3QET - chains A and P of the 3 polymer chains in the assembly; structure by X-ray diffraction, 2.08 A resolution.

== Chain A ==
Name: DNA polymerase
Source organism: Enterobacteria phage RB69
Notes: EC 2.7.7.7
Reference sequence: Q38087 (DPOL_BPR69); numbering as in UniProt (aligned over 1-903)
Sequence (903 residues; each row starts with the number of its first residue):
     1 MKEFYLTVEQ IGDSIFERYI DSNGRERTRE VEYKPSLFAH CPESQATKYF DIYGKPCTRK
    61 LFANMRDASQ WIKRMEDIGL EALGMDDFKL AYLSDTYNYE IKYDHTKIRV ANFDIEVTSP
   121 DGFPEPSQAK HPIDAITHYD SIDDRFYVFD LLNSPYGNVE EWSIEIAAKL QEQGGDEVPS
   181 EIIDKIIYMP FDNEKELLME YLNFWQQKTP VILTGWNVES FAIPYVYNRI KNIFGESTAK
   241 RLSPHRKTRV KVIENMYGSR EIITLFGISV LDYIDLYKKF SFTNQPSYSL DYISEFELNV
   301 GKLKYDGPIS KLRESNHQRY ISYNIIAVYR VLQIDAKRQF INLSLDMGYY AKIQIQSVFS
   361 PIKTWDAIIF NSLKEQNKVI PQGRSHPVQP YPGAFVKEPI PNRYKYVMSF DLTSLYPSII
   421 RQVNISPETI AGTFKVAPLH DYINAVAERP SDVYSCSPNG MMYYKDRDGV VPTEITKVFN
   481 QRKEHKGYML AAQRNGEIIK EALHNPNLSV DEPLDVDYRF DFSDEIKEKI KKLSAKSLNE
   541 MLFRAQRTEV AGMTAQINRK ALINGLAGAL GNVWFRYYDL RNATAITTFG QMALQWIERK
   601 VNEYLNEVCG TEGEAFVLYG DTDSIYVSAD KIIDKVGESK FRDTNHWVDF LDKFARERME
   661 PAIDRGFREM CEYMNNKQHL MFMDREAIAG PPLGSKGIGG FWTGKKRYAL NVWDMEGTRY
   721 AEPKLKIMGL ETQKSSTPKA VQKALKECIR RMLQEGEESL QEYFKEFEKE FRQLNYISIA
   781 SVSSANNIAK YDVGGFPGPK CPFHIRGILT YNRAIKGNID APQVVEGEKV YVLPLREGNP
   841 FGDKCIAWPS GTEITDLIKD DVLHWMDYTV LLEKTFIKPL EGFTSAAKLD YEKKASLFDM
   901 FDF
Differences from the reference sequence: engineered mutation Ala222 (Asp in Q38087), Ala327 (Asp in Q38087), Ala561 (Leu in Q38087), Gly565 (Ser in Q38087), Ala567 (Tyr in Q38087)
Bound ions: Ca2+ site 1 near Glu116 (its only coordinating residue here); Ca2+ site 2: Asp411, Leu412, Asp623 (together with dTTP); Ca2+ site 3: Asp411, Asp623 (together with dTTP); Ca2+ site 4: Asn505, Asn507, Lys531; Ca2+ site 5 near Glu716 (its only coordinating residue here); Ca2+ site 6: Leu857, Asp861
Residues lining bound ligands: dTTP (TTP): Asp411, Leu412, Thr413, Ser414, Leu415, Tyr416, Pro417, Arg482, Lys486, Lys560, Asn564, Thr622, Asp623
UniProt features mapped onto this chain:
  - region: Thr248 to Thr264 (Beta hairpin), Lys705 to Tyr708 (Binding of DNA in B-conformation), Leu897 to Phe903 (Interaction with the polymerase clamp)
  - binding site (Mg(2+)): Asp114, Glu116, Asp411, Leu412, Asp623
  - binding site (substrate): Ser414 to Tyr416, Arg482, Lys560
  - site: Asp621 (Optimization of metal coordination by the polymerase active site), Lys706 (Optimization of metal coordination by the polymerase active site), Asp714 (Essential for viral replication)
  - mutagenesis: Leu415 (L415A/G: Decreases base selectivity by several hundred fold; L415G/F: Increased misinsertion, increased mismatch extension and inefficient proofreading; L415M: No effect on base selectivity), Asp621 (D621A: Drastic decrease in the efficiency of incorporation of dGMP), Lys706 (K706A: Almost complete loss of polymerase activity), Asp714 (D714A: Complete loss of viral replication)

== Chain P ==
Molecule: 13-nt DNA strand
Sequence (13 nucleotides; row label = number of the first residue in the row):
   103 GCGGACTGCT TAC
Modified positions: DOC (2',3'-dideoxycytidine-5'-monophosphate) at position 115

== Chain A / chain P interface ==
Residue-residue contacts - 21 pairs, chain A then chain P:
  Asn284(A) with DT113(P), hydrogen bond to the phosphate
  Asp621(A) with DOC_115(P), sugar contact
  Thr622(A) with DOC_115(P), sugar contact
  Lys706(A) with DA114(P), hydrogen bond to the base
  Tyr708(A) with DOC_115(P), hydrogen bond to the phosphate
  Met728(A) with DA114(P), phosphate contact; DOC_115(P), phosphate contact
  Gly729(A) with DT113(P), phosphate contact; DA114(P), hydrogen bond to the phosphate
  Gln733(A) with DT113(P), phosphate contact; DA114(P), phosphate contact
  Lys734(A) with DT113(P), sugar contact
  Ser735(A) with DT113(P), hydrogen bond to the phosphate
  Ser783(A) with DC111(P), phosphate contact; DT112(P), phosphate contact
  Ser784(A) with DC111(P), phosphate contact; DT112(P), hydrogen bond to the phosphate
  Asn786(A) with DC111(P), hydrogen bond to the phosphate
  Lys790(A) with DG110(P), salt bridge to the phosphate
  Tyr791(A) with DG110(P), hydrogen bond to the phosphate
  His804(A) with DC111(P), salt bridge to the phosphate
Also at the interface, not in a pair above, chain A (23 interface residues in all): Asp623, Tyr626, Ile727, Ser736, Val782, Ala785, Pro802
Also at the interface, not in a pair above, chain P (7 interface residues in all): DT109

== Overview ==
23 residues of chain A and 7 residues of chain P are in contact, with 8 hydrogen bonds and 2 salt bridges.
Polar contacts include Lys706(A)-DA114(P), Asn284(A)-DT113(P) and Tyr708(A)-DOC_115(P). Chain A binds dTTP.
Chain A is DNA polymerase (Enterobacteria phage RB69) and chain P is a 13-nt DNA strand; the structure, RB69
DNA Polymerase (L561A/S565G/Y567A) Ternary Complex with dTTP Opposite dT, was determined by X-ray diffraction.
